3THE - chain A; structure by X-ray diffraction, 1.97 A resolution.

[Chain A]
Name: Arginase-1
Source organism: Homo sapiens
Notes: EC 3.5.3.1
Reference sequence: P05089 (ARGI1_HUMAN); residues 1-322 here = UniProt positions 1-322
Amino-acid sequence (322 residues; each row starts with the number of its first residue):
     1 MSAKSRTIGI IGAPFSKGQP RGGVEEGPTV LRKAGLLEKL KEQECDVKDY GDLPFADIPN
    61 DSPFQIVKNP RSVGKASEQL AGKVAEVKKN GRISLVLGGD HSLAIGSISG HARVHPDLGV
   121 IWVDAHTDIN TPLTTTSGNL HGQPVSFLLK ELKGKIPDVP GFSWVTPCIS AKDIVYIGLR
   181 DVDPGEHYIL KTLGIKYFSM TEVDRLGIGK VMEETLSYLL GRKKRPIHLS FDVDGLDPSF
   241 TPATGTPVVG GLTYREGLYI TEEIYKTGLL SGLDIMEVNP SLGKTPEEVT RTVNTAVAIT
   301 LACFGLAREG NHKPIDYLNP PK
Disordered / not traced: 1-5, 320-322
Bound ions: Co2+ site 1: H101, D124, D128, D232; Co2+ site 2: D124, H126, D232, D234
Small-molecule neighbours: bicine (BCN): H126, D128, N130, T135, S137, N139, H141, G142, D181, D183, E186, D234, T246
UniProt features mapped onto this chain:
  - binding site (Mn(2+)): H101, D124, H126, D128, D232, D234
  - binding site (substrate): H126 to N130, S137 to N139, D183, T246, E277
  - modified residue: K17 (N6-succinyllysine), S62 (Phosphoserine), S72 (Phosphoserine), K75 (N6-succinyllysine), S163 (Phosphoserine), S217 (Phosphoserine)
  - natural variant: I11 (I11T: In ARGIN), G27 (G27D: In ARGIN), G74 (G74V: In ARGIN), A125 (A125V: In ARGIN), T134 (T134I: In ARGIN), G138 (G138V: In ARGIN), R180 (R180T: In ARGIN), G235 (G235R: In ARGIN), R308 (R308Q: In ARGIN)

[In short]
Bound to chain A: bicine. H101, D124, D128 and D232 form the Co2+ site 1. D124, H126, D232 and D234 coordinate
Co2+ site 2. UniProt lists 6 Mn2+-binding residues and 11 substrate-binding residues.
Chain A is Arginase-1 (Homo sapiens); the structure, Crystal structure of Co2+2-HAI (pH 8.5), was determined
by X-ray diffraction (same publication as 3TH7, 3THH, 3THJ and 3TF3).
